Entry 4UQZ (X-ray diffraction, 1.60 A resolution); this record covers chains A and B.

== Chain A ==
Protein: HSIE1
Source organism: Pseudomonas aeruginosa PAO1
UniProt: Q9I746 (Q9I746_PSEAE); residues 29-289 here correspond to UniProt positions 21-281 (UniProt number = residue number - 8)
Amino-acid sequence (261 residues; row label = number of the first residue in the row):
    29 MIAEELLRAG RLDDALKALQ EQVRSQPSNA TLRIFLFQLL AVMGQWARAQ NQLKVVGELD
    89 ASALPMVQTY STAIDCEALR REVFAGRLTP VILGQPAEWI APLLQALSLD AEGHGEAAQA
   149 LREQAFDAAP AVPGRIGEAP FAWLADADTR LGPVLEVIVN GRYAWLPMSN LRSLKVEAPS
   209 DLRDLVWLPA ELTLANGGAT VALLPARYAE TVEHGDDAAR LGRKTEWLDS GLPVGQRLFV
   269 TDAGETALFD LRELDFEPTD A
Unresolved in the structure: 29, 288-289

== Chain B ==
Protein: HSIB1
Source organism: Pseudomonas aeruginosa PAO1
UniProt: Q9I749 (Q9I749_PSEAE); residue numbers follow UniProt; this construct covers 1-172
Amino-acid sequence (172 residues; numbered 1 to 172; the number before each row is that of its first residue):
     1 MGSTTSSQKF IARNRAPRVQ IEYDVELYGA EKKVQLPFVM GVMADLAGKP AEPQAAVADR
    61 KFLEIDVDNF DARLKAMKPR VAFNVPNVLT GEGNLSLDIT FESMDDFSPA AVARKVDSLN
   121 KLLEARTQLA NLLTYMDGKT GAEEMIMKAI KDPALLQALA SAPKPKDDEP QA
Unresolved in the structure: 1-7, 32-172

== Interface between chain A and chain B ==
Contacting residue pairs - 62 pairs, chain A then chain B:
  E32(A) - L27(B)
  E32(A) - Y28(B)  hydrogen bond
  L35(A) - L27(B)  hydrophobic
  R36(A) - D24(B)  salt bridge
  T59(A) - Y28(B)
  I62(A) - L27(B)
  I62(A) - Y28(B)
  I62(A) - G29(B)
  I62(A) - A30(B)  hydrophobic
  F63(A) - L27(B)  hydrogen bond (backbone-backbone)
  F63(A) - Y28(B)  hydrophobic
  Q66(A) - L27(B)  hydrogen bond (side chain-backbone)
  M94(A) - A30(B)  hydrophobic
  F154(A) - K9(B)  hydrogen bond (backbone-side chain)
  F154(A) - F10(B)
  F154(A) - I11(B)  hydrophobic
  D155(A) - K9(B)  hydrogen bond (backbone-side chain)
  A157(A) - K9(B)  hydrogen bond (backbone-side chain)
  A157(A) - F10(B)
  P158(A) - F10(B)
  W171(A) - Q8(B)
  W171(A) - K9(B)
  W171(A) - F10(B)
  W171(A) - I11(B)
  L172(A) - F10(B)
  A173(A) - F10(B)  hydrophobic
  T177(A) - R15(B)
  P181(A) - F10(B)  hydrophobic
  A206(A) - Y23(B)  hydrophobic
  P207(A) - Y23(B)  hydrophobic
  P207(A) - V25(B)
  S208(A) - V25(B)
  S208(A) - E26(B)  hydrogen bond (backbone-backbone)
  D209(A) - V25(B)
  D209(A) - E26(B)
  L210(A) - V25(B)  hydrophobic
  L210(A) - E26(B)  hydrogen bond (backbone-backbone)
  R211(A) - G29(B)  hydrogen bond (side chain-backbone)
  R211(A) - A30(B)
  R251(A) - Q20(B)
  R251(A) - E22(B)  salt bridge
  K252(A) - R18(B)
  K252(A) - Q20(B)
  T253(A) - P17(B)
  T253(A) - R18(B)  hydrogen bond (backbone-backbone)
  T253(A) - Q20(B)  hydrogen bond
  E254(A) - P17(B)
  W255(A) - R15(B)
  W255(A) - A16(B)
  W255(A) - R18(B)
  G259(A) - R15(B)  hydrogen bond (backbone-side chain)
  Q264(A) - Q20(B)
  L266(A) - R18(B)
  V268(A) - A12(B)  hydrophobic
  T269(A) - R13(B)  hydrogen bond (backbone-side chain)
  D270(A) - R13(B)
  E273(A) - R18(B)  salt bridge
  A275(A) - Q20(B)
  F277(A) - Y23(B)  hydrogen bond (backbone-side chain)
  D278(A) - I21(B)
  D278(A) - Y23(B)  hydrogen bond
  R280(A) - Y23(B)  hydrogen bond
Other interface residues (no listed pair), chain A (47 interface residues in all): L60, A91, A159, D174, A175, L213, G250, G272
Other interface residues (no listed pair), chain B (24 interface residues in all): N14, V19, E31
Interface features reported in the paper:
  - residue pairs: F154(A)-F10(B), W171(A)-F10(B), P181(A)-F10(B), E273(A)-R18(B) (salt bridge)
  - interface residues, chain B: K9(B), A12(B), Q20(B), Y23(B), V25(B), L27(B)

== In short ==
The interface between chain A and chain B involves 47 residues on one side and 24 on the other; the contacts
include 16 hydrogen bonds and 3 salt bridges. Polar pairs include R36(A)-D24(B), R251(A)-E22(B) and
E273(A)-R18(B). The paper describes contacts between F154(A) and F10(B), W171(A) and F10(B) and P181(A) and
F10(B); a salt bridge between E273(A) and R18(B). From the paper: interface residues K9(B), A12(B) and Q20(B)
among others.
Here chain A is HSIE1 and chain B is HSIB1, both from Pseudomonas aeruginosa PAO1. Entry 4UQZ (Coevolution of
the ATPase ClpV, the TssB-TssC Sheath and the Accessory HsiE Protein Distinguishes Two Type ...) was
determined by X-ray diffraction together with 4UQW, 4UQX and 4UQY from the same study.
